3BCC - chains A and G of the 10 polymer chains in the assembly; structure by X-ray diffraction, 3.70 A resolution.

# Chain A
Name: Ubiquinol cytochrome C oxidoreductase
From: Gallus gallus
Notes: EC 1.10.2.2
Reference sequence: P31800 (UCR1_BOVIN); residues 1-446 here correspond to UniProt positions 35-480 (UniProt number = residue number + 34)
Chain sequence (446 residues; each row starts with the number of its first residue):
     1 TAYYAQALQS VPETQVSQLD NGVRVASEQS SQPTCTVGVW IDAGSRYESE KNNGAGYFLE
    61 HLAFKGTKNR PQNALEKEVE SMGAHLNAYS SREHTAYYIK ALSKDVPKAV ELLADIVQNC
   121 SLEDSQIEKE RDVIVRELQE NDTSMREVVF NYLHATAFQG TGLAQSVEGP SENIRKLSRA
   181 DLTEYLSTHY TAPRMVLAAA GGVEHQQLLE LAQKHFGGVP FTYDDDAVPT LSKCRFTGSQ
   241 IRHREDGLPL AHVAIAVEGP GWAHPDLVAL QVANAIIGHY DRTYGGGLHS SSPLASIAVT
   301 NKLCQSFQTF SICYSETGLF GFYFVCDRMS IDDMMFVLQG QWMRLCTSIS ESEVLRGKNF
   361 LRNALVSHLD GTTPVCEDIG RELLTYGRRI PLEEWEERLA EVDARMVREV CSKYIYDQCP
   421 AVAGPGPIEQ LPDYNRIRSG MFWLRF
Not modelled in the structure: 1-3, 446
Differences from the reference sequence: conflict Tyr3 (Thr37 in P31800), Val23 (Leu57 in P31800), Leu59 (Val93 in P31800), 42 further conflict positions vs the reference (P31800) not listed
UniProt features mapped onto this chain:
  - modified residue: Lys77 (N6-acetyllysine), Lys104 (N6-acetyllysine), Lys129 (N6-acetyllysine), Ser178 (Phosphoserine), Lys214 (N6-acetyllysine)

# Chain G
Name: Ubiquinol cytochrome C oxidoreductase
From: Gallus gallus
Notes: EC 1.10.2.2
Reference sequence: P13271 (UCRQ_BOVIN); residues 1-81 here = UniProt positions 1-81
Chain sequence (81 residues; row label = number of the first residue in the row):
     1 GRQFGHLTRV RHLITYSLSP FEQRPFPHYF SKGVPNVWRR LRACILRVAP PFLAFYLLYT
    61 WGTQEFEKSK RKNPAAYVND R
Not modelled in the structure: 1, 80-81
Differences from the reference sequence: conflict Leu13 (Val in P13271), Pro25 (Ala in P13271), Val34 (Ile in P13271), Trp38 (Leu in P13271), Leu41 (Thr in P13271), Leu53 (Val in P13271), Leu58 (Val in P13271), Val78 (Glu in P13271)

# How chain A and chain G interact
Residue-residue contacts (40):
  Gln159(A) - Leu18(G)
  Phe236(A) - Glu22(G)
  Thr237(A) - Glu22(G)
  Gly238(A) - Leu18(G)
  Gly238(A) - Ser19(G)  hydrogen bond (backbone-backbone)
  Gly238(A) - Glu22(G)  hydrogen bond (backbone-side chain)
  Ser239(A) - Ser17(G)
  Ser239(A) - Leu18(G)
  Ser239(A) - Ser19(G)
  Gln240(A) - Tyr16(G)
  Gln240(A) - Ser17(G)  hydrogen bond (backbone-backbone)
  Ile241(A) - Thr15(G)
  Ile241(A) - Tyr16(G)  hydrophobic
  Arg242(A) - Leu13(G)
  Arg242(A) - Ile14(G)
  Arg242(A) - Thr15(G)  hydrogen bond (backbone-backbone)
  His243(A) - Leu13(G)
  Arg244(A) - Thr8(G)  hydrogen bond (side chain-backbone)
  Arg244(A) - Val10(G)
  Arg244(A) - His12(G)  hydrogen bond (backbone-backbone)
  Arg244(A) - Leu13(G)  hydrogen bond (backbone-backbone)
  Glu245(A) - Val10(G)
  Glu245(A) - Arg11(G)  salt bridge
  Glu245(A) - His12(G)  salt bridge
  Asp246(A) - Thr8(G)
  Asp246(A) - Arg9(G)
  Asp246(A) - Val10(G)  hydrogen bond (side chain-backbone)
  Gly247(A) - Arg9(G)
  Gly247(A) - Arg11(G)
  Arg328(A) - Gly5(G)
  Arg328(A) - Thr8(G)  hydrogen bond (side chain-backbone)
  Cys419(A) - Ser19(G)  hydrogen bond
  Cys419(A) - Phe21(G)  hydrophobic
  Glu429(A) - Gly5(G)  hydrogen bond (side chain-backbone)
  Glu429(A) - His6(G)  hydrogen bond (side chain-backbone)
  Glu429(A) - Leu7(G)  hydrogen bond (side chain-backbone)
  Glu429(A) - Thr8(G)  hydrogen bond (side chain-backbone)
  Gln430(A) - Phe4(G)
  Tyr434(A) - Ser19(G)
  Arg438(A) - Phe21(G)
Also at the interface, not in a pair above, chain A (22 interface residues in all): Tyr152, Met329, Asn435
Also at the interface, not in a pair above, chain G (19 interface residues in all): Pro20

# Overview
The interface between chain A and chain G involves 22 residues on one side and 19 on the other, with 14
hydrogen bonds and 2 salt bridges. Polar pairs include Glu245(A)-Arg11(G), Glu245(A)-His12(G) and
Gly238(A)-Glu22(G).
Here chain A is Ubiquinol cytochrome C oxidoreductase and chain G is Ubiquinol cytochrome C oxidoreductase,
both from Gallus gallus. Entry 3BCC (Stigmatellin and antimycin bound cytochrome BC1 complex from chicken) was
determined by X-ray diffraction, deposited together with 2BCC and 1BCC.
